PDB entry 7TJ9 | electron microscopy, 2.90 A resolution | chains A and B

Chain A:
Name: Sodium channel protein type 7 subunit alpha
From: Homo sapiens
UniProt: Q01118 (SCN7A_HUMAN); numbering as in UniProt (aligned over 1-1682)
Chain sequence (1737 residues; row label = number of the first residue in the row; numbers below 1 keep their minus sign (Met-54 is residue -54)):
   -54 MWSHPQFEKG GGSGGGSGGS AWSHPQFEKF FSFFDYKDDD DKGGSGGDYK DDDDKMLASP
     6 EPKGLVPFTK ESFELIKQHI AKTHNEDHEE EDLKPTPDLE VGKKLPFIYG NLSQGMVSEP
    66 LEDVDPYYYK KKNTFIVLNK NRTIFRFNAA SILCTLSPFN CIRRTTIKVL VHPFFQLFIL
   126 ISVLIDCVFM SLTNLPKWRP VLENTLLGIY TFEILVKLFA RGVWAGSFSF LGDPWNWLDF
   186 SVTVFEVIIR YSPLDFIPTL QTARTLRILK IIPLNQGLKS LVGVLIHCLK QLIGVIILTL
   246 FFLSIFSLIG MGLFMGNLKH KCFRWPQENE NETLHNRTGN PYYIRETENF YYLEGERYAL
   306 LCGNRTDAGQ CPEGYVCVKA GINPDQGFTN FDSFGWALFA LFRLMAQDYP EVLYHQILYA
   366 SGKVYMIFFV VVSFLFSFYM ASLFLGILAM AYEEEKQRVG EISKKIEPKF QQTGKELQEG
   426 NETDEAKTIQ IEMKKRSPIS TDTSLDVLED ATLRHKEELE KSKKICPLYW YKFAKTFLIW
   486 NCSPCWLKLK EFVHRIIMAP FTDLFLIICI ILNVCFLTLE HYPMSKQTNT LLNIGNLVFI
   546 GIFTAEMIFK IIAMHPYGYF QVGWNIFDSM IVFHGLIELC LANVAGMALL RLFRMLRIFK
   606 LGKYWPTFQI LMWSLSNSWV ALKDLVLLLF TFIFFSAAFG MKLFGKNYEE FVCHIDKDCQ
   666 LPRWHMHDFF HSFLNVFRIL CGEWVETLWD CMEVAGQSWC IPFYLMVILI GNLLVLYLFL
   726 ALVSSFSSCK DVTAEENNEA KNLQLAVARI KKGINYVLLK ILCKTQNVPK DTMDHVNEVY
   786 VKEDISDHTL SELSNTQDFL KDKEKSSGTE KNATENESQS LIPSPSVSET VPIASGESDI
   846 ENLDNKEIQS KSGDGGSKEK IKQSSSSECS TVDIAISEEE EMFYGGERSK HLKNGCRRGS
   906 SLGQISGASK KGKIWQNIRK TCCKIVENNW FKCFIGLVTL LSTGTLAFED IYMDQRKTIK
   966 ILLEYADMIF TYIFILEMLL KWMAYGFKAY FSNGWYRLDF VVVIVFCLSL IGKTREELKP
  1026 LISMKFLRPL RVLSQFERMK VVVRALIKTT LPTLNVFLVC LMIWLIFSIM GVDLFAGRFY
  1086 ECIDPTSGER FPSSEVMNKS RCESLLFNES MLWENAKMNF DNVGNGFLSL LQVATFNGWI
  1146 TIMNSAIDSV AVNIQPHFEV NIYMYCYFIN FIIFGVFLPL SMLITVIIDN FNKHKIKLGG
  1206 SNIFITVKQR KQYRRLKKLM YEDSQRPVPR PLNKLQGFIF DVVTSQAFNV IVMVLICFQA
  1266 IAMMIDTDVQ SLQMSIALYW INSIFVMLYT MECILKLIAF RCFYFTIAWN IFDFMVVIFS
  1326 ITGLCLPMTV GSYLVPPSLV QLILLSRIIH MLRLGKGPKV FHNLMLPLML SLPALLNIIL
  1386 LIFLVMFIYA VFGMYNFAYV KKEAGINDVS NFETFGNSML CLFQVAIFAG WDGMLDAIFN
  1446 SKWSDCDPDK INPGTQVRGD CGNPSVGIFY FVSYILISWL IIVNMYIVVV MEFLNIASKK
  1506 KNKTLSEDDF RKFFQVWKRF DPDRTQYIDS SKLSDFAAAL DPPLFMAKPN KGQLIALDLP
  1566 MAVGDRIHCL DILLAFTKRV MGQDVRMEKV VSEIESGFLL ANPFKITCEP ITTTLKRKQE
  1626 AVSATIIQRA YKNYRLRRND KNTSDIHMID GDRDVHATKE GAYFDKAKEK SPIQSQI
Unresolved in the structure: -54 to 98, 273-282, 405-502, 734-920, 1505-1682
Construct notes: expression tag (-54 to 0)
Curated features (UniProtKB/Swiss-Prot):
  - modified residue: Ser442 (Phosphoserine), Thr777 (Phosphothreonine), Ser843 (Phosphoserine), Ser869 (Phosphoserine), Ser905 (Phosphoserine)
  - glycosylation (N-linked (GlcNAc...) asparagine): Asn276, Asn281, Asn309, Asn1103, Asn1113
  - mutagenesis: Phe724 (F724E: Increased non-selective monoatomic cation leak channel activity; when associated with T-1189 and T-1492; F724Q: Increased non-selective monoatomic cation leak channel activity ...), Ile1189 (I1189E: Increased non-selective monoatomic cation leak channel activity; when associated with Q-724 and T-1492; I1189T: Increased non-selective monoatomic cation leak channel activity ...), Ile1492 (I1492E: Increased non-selective monoatomic cation leak channel activity; when associated with Q-724 and T-1189; I1492T: Increased non-selective monoatomic cation leak channel activity ...)
Cystine bridges: Cys267-Cys307, Cys658-Cys664, Cys696-Cys705, Cys1087-Cys1107, Cys1451-Cys1466
Covalently attached groups: N-acetylglucosamine (NAG) linked to Asn309, Asn1103
Residues lining bound ligands:
  - phosphatidylethanolamine (PEV; (1S)-2-{[(2-aminoethoxy)(hydroxy)phosphoryl]oxy}-1-[(palmitoyloxy)methyl]ethyl stearate), molecule 1: Leu234, Leu237, Ile241, Thr244, Leu245, Leu343, Phe344, Phe347, Met350, Ala351, Gln352, Ala386, Phe389, Leu393, Gly687, Trp689, Leu693, Ile706, Pro707, Tyr709, Leu710, Met711, Ile713, Leu714, Ile715, Asn717, Leu718, Leu721
  - phosphatidylethanolamine (PEV), molecule 2: Phe247, Ile250, Ile254, Leu258, Arg310, Val369, Tyr370, Ile372, Phe373, Val376, Pro1341, Pro1342, Leu1347, Leu1350, Ser1351, Ile1353, Ile1354, Leu1357
  - phosphatidylethanolamine (PEV), molecule 3: Leu390, Ala394, Val631, Leu634, Phe635, Ile638, Phe678, Phe682, Leu685, Cys686, Val720, Leu721, Leu723, Phe724, Leu725, Thr1140, Phe1141, Ile1174, Ile1177, Ile1178, Val1181, Phe1182, Leu1185, Ile1189, Ile1193, Asn1197, Phe1433, Tyr1491, Ile1492, Val1495, Met1496, Leu1499
  - Q7G (2-{[(4-O-alpha-D-glucopyranosyl-alpha-D-glucopyranosyl)oxy]methyl}-4-{[(3beta,9beta,14beta,17beta,25R)-spirost-5-en-3-yl]oxy}butyl 4-O-alpha-D-glucopyranosyl-alpha-D-glucopyranoside): Gln236, Ile238, Gly239, Val240, Ile242, Phe246, Ser249, Ile250, Leu253, Ile392, Met395, Glu399, Cys1262, Ala1265, Ile1266, Met1269, Ile1353, Met1356, Pro1363, Lys1364, Val1365, Phe1366, Asn1368, Leu1369, Phe1498, Ala1502

Chain B:
Name: Sodium channel subunit beta-3
From: Homo sapiens
UniProt: Q9NY72 (SCN3B_HUMAN); residues 1-215 here = UniProt positions 1-215
Chain sequence (215 residues; numbered 1 to 215; the number before each row is that of its first residue):
     1 MPAFNRLFPL ASLVLIYWVS VCFPVCVEVP SETEAVQGNP MKLRCISCMK REEVEATTVV
    61 EWFYRPEGGK DFLIYEYRNG HQEVESPFQG RLQWNGSKDL QDVSITVLNV TLNDSGLYTC
   121 NVSREFEFEA HRPFVKTTRL IPLRVTEEAG EDFTSVVSEI MMYILLVFLT LWLLIEMIYC
   181 YRKVSKAEEA AQENASDYLA IPSENKENSA VPVEE
Unresolved in the structure: 1-24, 187-215
Curated features (UniProtKB/Swiss-Prot):
  - glycosylation (N-linked (GlcNAc...) asparagine): Asn95, Asn109, Asn113, Asn121
  - natural variant: Arg6 (R6K: In ATFB16), Leu10 (L10P: In BRGDA7 and ATFB16; uncertain significance), Val54 (V54G: Found in a case of idiopathic ventricular fibrillation; uncertain significance), Gln89 (Q89L: In a colorectal cancer sample), Ala130 (A130V: In ATFB16), Met161 (M161T: In ATFB16), Ala195 (A195T: In a colorectal cancer sample)
  - mutagenesis: Cys48 (C48A: Decreased voltage-gated sodium channel oligomeric complex assembly)
Cystine bridges: Cys26-Cys48, Cys45-Cys120
Covalently attached groups: N-acetylglucosamine (NAG) linked to Asn95, Asn109, Asn113, Asn121

Interface between chain A and chain B:
Residue-residue contacts - 60 pairs, chain A then chain B:
  Arg269(A) - His131(B)
  Tyr296(A) - Val54(B)
  Tyr296(A) - Phe128(B)  hydrophobic
  Leu298(A) - Arg51(B)
  Glu299(A) - Glu53(B)
  Leu305(A) - Arg51(B)
  Gln315(A) - Lys50(B)  hydrogen bond
  Gln315(A) - Arg51(B)  hydrogen bond (backbone-side chain)
  Cys316(A) - Lys50(B)
  Cys316(A) - Arg51(B)
  Pro317(A) - Arg51(B)
  Glu318(A) - Lys50(B)
  Glu318(A) - Phe126(B)
  Glu318(A) - Phe128(B)
  Glu318(A) - Pro133(B)
  Glu318(A) - Val135(B)
  Gly319(A) - His131(B)  hydrogen bond (backbone-side chain)
  Gly319(A) - Pro133(B)
  Tyr320(A) - Phe128(B)  hydrophobic
  Tyr320(A) - His131(B)
  Asn922(A) - Tyr181(B)
  Ile923(A) - Tyr181(B)
  Thr926(A) - Met177(B)
  Thr926(A) - Cys180(B)
  Thr926(A) - Tyr181(B)
  Ile930(A) - Glu176(B)
  Ile930(A) - Cys180(B)  hydrophobic
  Phe939(A) - Leu169(B)  hydrophobic
  Ile956(A) - Val25(B)  hydrophobic
  Ile956(A) - Val27(B)
  Tyr957(A) - Val27(B)  hydrophobic
  Gln960(A) - Val27(B)
  Gln960(A) - Glu28(B)
  Gln960(A) - Val29(B)
  Ile966(A) - Thr154(B)
  Ile966(A) - Ser158(B)
  Tyr970(A) - Ser155(B)
  Tyr970(A) - Ser158(B)
  Tyr970(A) - Glu159(B)
  Tyr970(A) - Met162(B)  hydrophobic
  Ile974(A) - Met162(B)  hydrophobic
  Tyr977(A) - Leu166(B)  hydrophobic
  Tyr977(A) - Thr170(B)  hydrogen bond
  Ile978(A) - Leu169(B)  hydrophobic
  Leu981(A) - Leu173(B)  hydrophobic
  Tyr1404(A) - Val25(B)  hydrophobic
  Lys1407(A) - Glu52(B)  salt bridge
  Asp1413(A) - Arg51(B)  salt bridge
  Glu1418(A) - Val25(B)
  Ile1456(A) - Gly96(B)
  Ile1456(A) - Ser97(B)
  Asn1457(A) - Val25(B)
  Pro1458(A) - Val25(B)
  Pro1458(A) - Cys26(B)
  Pro1458(A) - Val27(B)  hydrogen bond (backbone-backbone)
  Pro1458(A) - Ile46(B)  hydrophobic
  Pro1458(A) - Asp102(B)
  Gly1459(A) - Val27(B)
  Gly1459(A) - Val29(B)
  Gly1459(A) - Ile46(B)
Interface residues without a listed pair, chain A (39 interface residues in all): Glu293, Cys927, Lys929, Asp959, Met973, Lys1455
Interface residues without a listed pair, chain B (41 interface residues in all): Arg44, Asn95, Asp99, Gln101, Ala130, Leu165, Trp172, Val184, Ser185

Summary:
Chain A and chain B form an interface of 39 and 41 residues respectively, with 5 hydrogen bonds and 2 salt
bridges. Polar pairs include Lys1407(A)-Glu52(B), Asp1413(A)-Arg51(B) and Gln315(A)-Lys50(B). Bound to chain
A: 3 copies of phosphatidylethanolamine and compound Q7G.
Here chain A is Sodium channel protein type 7 subunit alpha and chain B is Sodium channel subunit beta-3, both
from Homo sapiens. Entry 7TJ9 (Cryo-EM structure of the human Nax channel in complex with beta3 solved in GDN)
was determined by electron microscopy, deposited together with 7TJ8.
